PDB entry 6DVE | X-ray diffraction, 3.81 A resolution | chains C and E of the 8 polymer chains in the assembly

[Chain C]
Name: DNA-directed RNA polymerase subunit beta
Source organism: Mycobacterium tuberculosis (strain ATCC 25618 / H37Rv)
Notes: EC 2.7.7.6
UniProtKB: P9WGY9 (RPOB_MYCTU); numbering as in UniProt (aligned over 1-1178)
Chain sequence (1178 residues; each row starts with the number of its first residue):
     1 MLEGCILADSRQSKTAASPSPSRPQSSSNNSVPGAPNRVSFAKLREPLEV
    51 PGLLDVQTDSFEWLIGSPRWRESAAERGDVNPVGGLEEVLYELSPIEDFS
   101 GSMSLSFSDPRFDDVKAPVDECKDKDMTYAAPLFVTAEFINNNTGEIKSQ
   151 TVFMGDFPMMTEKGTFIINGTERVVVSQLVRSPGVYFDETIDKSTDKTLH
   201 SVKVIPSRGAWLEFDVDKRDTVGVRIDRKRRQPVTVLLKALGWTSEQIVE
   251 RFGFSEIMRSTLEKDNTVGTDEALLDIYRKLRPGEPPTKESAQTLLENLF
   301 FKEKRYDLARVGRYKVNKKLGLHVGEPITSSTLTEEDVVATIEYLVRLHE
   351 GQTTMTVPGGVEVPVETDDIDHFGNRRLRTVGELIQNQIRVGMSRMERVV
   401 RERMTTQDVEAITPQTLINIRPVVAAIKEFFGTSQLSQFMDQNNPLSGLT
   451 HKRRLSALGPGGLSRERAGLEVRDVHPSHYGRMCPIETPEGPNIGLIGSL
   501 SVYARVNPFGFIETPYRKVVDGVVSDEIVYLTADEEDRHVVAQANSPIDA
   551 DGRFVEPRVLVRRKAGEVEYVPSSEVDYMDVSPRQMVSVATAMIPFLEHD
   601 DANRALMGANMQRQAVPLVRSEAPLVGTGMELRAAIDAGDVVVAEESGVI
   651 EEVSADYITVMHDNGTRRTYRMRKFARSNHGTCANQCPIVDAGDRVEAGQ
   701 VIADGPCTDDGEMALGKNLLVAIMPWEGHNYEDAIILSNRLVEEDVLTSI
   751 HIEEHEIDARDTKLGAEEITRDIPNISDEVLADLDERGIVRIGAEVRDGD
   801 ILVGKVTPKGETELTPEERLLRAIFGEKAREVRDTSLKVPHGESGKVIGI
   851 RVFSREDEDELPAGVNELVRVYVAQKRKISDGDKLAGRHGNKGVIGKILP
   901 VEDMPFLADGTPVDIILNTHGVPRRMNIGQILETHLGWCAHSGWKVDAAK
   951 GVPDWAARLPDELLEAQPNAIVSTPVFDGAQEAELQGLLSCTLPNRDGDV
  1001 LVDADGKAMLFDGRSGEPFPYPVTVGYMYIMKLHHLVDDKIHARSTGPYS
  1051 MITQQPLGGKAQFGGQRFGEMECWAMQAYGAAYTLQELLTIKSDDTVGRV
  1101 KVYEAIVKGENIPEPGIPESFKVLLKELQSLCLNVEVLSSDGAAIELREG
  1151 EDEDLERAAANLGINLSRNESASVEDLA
Not modelled in the structure: 1-27, 1154-1178

[Chain E]
Name: DNA-directed RNA polymerase subunit omega
Source organism: Mycobacterium tuberculosis (strain ATCC 25618 / H37Rv)
Notes: EC 2.7.7.6
UniProtKB: P9WGY5 (RPOZ_MYCTU); residue numbers follow UniProt; this construct covers 1-110
Chain sequence (110 residues; each row starts with the number of its first residue):
     1 MSISQSDASLAAVPAVDQFDPSSGASGGYDTPLGITNPPIDELLDRVSSK
    51 YALVIYAAKRARQINDYYNQLGEGILEYVGPLVEPGLQEKPLSIALREIH
   101 ADLLEHTEGE
Not modelled in the structure: 1-27, 109-110

[How chain C and chain E interact]
Residue-residue contacts - 10 pairs, chain C then chain E:
  Y1079(C) - Y51(E)  hydrogen bond (backbone-side chain)
  G1080(C) - Y51(E)
  Y1083(C) - I55(E)  hydrophobic
  G1109(C) - N65(E)
  G1109(C) - N69(E)  hydrogen bond (backbone-side chain)
  E1110(C) - N69(E)
  N1111(C) - R62(E)
  N1111(C) - N65(E)
  N1111(C) - D66(E)
  I1112(C) - R62(E)  hydrogen bond (backbone-side chain)
Interface residues without a listed pair, chain C (8 interface residues in all): K1108

[Summary]
Chain C and chain E form an interface of 8 and 6 residues respectively; the contacts include 3 hydrogen bonds.
Polar contacts include Y1079(C)-Y51(E), G1109(C)-N69(E) and I1112(C)-R62(E).
Here chain C is DNA-directed RNA polymerase subunit beta and chain E is DNA-directed RNA polymerase subunit
omega, both from Mycobacterium tuberculosis (strain ATCC 25618 / H37Rv). Entry 6DVE (Crystal structure of
Mycobacterium tuberculosis transcription initiation complex(ECF selenomethionine-labelled sigma factor L) with
6 nt spacer) was determined by X-ray diffraction (same publication as 6DV9, 6DVB, 6DVC and 6DVD).
